PDB entry 6DVC | X-ray diffraction, 3.30 A resolution | chains C and H of the 9 polymer chains in the assembly

[Chain C]
Name: DNA-directed RNA polymerase subunit beta
From: Mycobacterium tuberculosis (strain ATCC 25618 / H37Rv)
Notes: EC 2.7.7.6
UniProt: P9WGY9 (RPOB_MYCTU); residue numbers follow UniProt; this construct covers 1-1178
Sequence (1178 residues; numbered 1 to 1178; the number before each row is that of its first residue):
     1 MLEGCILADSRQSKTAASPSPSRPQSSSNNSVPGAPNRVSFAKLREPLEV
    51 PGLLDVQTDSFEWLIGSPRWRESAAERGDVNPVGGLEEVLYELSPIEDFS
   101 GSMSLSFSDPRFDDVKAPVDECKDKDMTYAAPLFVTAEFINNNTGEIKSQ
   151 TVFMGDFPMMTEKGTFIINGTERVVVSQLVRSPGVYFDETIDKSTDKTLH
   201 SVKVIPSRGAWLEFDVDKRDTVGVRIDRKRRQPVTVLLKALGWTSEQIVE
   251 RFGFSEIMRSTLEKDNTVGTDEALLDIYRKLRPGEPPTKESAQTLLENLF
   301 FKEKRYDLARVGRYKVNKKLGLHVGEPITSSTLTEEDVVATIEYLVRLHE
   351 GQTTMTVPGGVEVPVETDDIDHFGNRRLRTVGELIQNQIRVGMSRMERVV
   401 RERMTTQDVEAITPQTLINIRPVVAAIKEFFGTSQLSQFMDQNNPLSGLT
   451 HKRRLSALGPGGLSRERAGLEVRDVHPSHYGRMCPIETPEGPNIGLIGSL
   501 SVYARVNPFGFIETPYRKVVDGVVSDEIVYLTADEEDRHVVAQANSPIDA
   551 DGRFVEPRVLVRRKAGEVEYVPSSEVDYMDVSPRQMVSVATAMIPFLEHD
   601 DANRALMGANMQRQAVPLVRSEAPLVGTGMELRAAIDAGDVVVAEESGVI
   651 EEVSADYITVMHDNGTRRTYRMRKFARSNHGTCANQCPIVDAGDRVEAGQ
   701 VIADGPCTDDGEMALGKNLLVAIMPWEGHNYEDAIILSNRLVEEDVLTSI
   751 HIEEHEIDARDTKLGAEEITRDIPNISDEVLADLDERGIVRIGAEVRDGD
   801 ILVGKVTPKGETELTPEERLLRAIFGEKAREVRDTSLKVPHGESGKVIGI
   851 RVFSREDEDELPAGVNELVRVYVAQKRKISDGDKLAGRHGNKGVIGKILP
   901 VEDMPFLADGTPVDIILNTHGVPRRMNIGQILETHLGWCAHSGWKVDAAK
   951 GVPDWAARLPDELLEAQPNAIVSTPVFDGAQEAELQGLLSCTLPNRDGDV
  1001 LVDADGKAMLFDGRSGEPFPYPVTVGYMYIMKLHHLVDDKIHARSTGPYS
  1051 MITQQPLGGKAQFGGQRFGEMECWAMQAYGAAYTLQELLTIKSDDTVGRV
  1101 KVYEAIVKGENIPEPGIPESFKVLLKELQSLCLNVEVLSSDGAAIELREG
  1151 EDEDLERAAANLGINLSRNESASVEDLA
Unresolved in the structure: 1-27, 1154-1178

[Chain H]
Molecule: 24-nt DNA strand
Sequence (24 nucleotides; each row starts with the number of its first residue):
     2 CGTGTCAGTAGCTGTCACGGATGC

[How chain C and chain H interact]
Pairs across the interface (29):
  Phe99(C) - DT6(H)  base contact
  Phe99(C) - DC7(H)  sugar contact
  Arg181(C) - DG15(H)  salt bridge to the phosphate
  Lys203(C) - DT14(H)  phosphate contact
  Lys203(C) - DG15(H)  sugar contact
  Gly209(C) - DC13(H)  hydrogen bond to the base
  Trp211(C) - DC13(H)  stacking on the base
  Trp211(C) - DT14(H)  phosphate contact
  Trp211(C) - DG15(H)  phosphate contact
  Glu213(C) - DT14(H)  base contact
  Arg225(C) - DT14(H)  base contact
  Asp227(C) - DG12(H)  hydrogen bond to the base
  Asp227(C) - DC13(H)  base contact
  Arg228(C) - DC13(H)  hydrogen bond to the sugar
  Arg228(C) - DT14(H)  base contact
  Arg282(C) - DG9(H)  base contact
  Arg282(C) - DT10(H)  salt bridge to the phosphate
  Glu285(C) - DG9(H)  hydrogen bond to the base
  Ile370(C) - DG15(H)  base contact
  Asp371(C) - DG15(H)  hydrogen bond to the base
  Arg376(C) - DG15(H)  hydrogen bond to the base
  Arg401(C) - DC7(H)  base contact
  Glu402(C) - DA8(H)  base contact
  Leu463(C) - DG15(H)  base contact
  Glu466(C) - DT16(H)  base contact
  Arg467(C) - DT14(H)  salt bridge to the phosphate
  Arg467(C) - DG15(H)  phosphate contact
  Arg467(C) - DT16(H)  salt bridge to the phosphate
  Val472(C) - DG15(H)  base contact
Interface residues without a listed pair, chain C (28 interface residues in all): Ile205, Ala210, Tyr278, Arg305, Arg395, Thr405, Gly461, Gly462
Interface residues without a listed pair, chain H (11 interface residues in all): DA11

[In short]
Chain C and chain H form an interface of 28 and 11 residues respectively; the contacts include 6 hydrogen
bonds, 4 salt bridges and 1 aromatic stacking contact. Polar pairs include Gly209(C)-DC13(H),
Asp227(C)-DG12(H) and Glu285(C)-DG9(H).
Chain C is DNA-directed RNA polymerase subunit beta (Mycobacterium tuberculosis (strain ATCC 25618 / H37Rv))
and chain H is a 24-nt DNA strand; the structure, Crystal structure of Mycobacterium tuberculosis
transcription initiation complex(ECF sigma factor L) containing 5nt RNA with 6nt ..., was determined by X-ray
diffraction together with 6DV9, 6DVB, 6DVD and 6DVE from the same study.
